PDB entry 7EVM | electron microscopy, 2.50 A resolution | chains B and G of the 5 polymer chains in the assembly

Chain B:
Name: Guanine nucleotide-binding protein G(I)/G(S)/G(T) subunit beta-1
Organism: Rattus norvegicus
UniProt: P54311 (GBB1_RAT); residues 2-340 here = UniProt positions 2-340
Amino-acid sequence (345 residues; numbered -4 to 340; the number before each row is that of its first residue; numbers below 1 keep their minus sign (Met-4 is residue -4)):
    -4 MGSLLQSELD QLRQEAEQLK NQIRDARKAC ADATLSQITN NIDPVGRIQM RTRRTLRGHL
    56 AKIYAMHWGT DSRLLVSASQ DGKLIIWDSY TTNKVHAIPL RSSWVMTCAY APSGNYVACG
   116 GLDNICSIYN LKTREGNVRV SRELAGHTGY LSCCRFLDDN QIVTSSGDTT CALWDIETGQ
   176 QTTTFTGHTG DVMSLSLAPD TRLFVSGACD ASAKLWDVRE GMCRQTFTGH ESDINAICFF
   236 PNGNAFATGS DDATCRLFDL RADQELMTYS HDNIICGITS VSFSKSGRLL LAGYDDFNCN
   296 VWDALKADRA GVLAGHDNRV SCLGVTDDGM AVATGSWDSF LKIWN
Not modelled in the structure: -4 to 2
Differences from the reference sequence: initiating methionine (-4); expression tag (-3 to 1)
UniProt features mapped onto this chain:
  - modified residue: Ser2 (N-acetylserine), His266 (Phosphohistidine)

Chain G:
Name: Guanine nucleotide-binding protein G(I)/G(S)/G(O) subunit gamma-2
Organism: Bos taurus
UniProt: P63212 (GBG2_BOVIN); numbering as in UniProt (aligned over 2-71)
Amino-acid sequence (70 residues; row label = number of the first residue in the row):
     2 ASNNTASIAQ ARKLVEQLKM EANIDRIKVS KAAADLMAYC EAHAKEDPLL TPVPASENPF
    62 REKKFFCAIL
Not modelled in the structure: 2-6, 63-71
UniProt features mapped onto this chain:
  - modified residue: Ala2 (N-acetylalanine), Cys68 (Cysteine methyl ester)
  - lipidation: Cys68 (S-geranylgeranyl cysteine)

How chain B and chain G interact:
Contacting residue pairs (94):
  Glu3(B) with Ile9(G)
  Leu4(B) with Ser8(G)
  Leu7(B) with Ala12(G), hydrophobic; Arg13(G); Val16(G), hydrophobic
  Glu10(B) with Val16(G)
  Ala11(B) with Leu15(G), hydrophobic; Val16(G), hydrophobic; Leu19(G)
  Leu14(B) with Leu19(G); Lys20(G); Ala23(G), hydrophobic
  Gln17(B) with Ala23(G)
  Ile18(B) with Leu19(G); Glu22(G); Ala23(G), hydrophobic; Arg27(G), hydrogen bond (backbone-side chain)
  Ala21(B) with Arg27(G)
  Arg22(B) with Glu22(G), salt bridge; Arg27(G)
  Ala24(B) with Lys29(G)
  Cys25(B) with Arg27(G); Ile28(G); Lys29(G); Val30(G), hydrogen bond (backbone-backbone)
  Ala26(B) with Val30(G), hydrophobic
  Asp27(B) with Lys29(G), salt bridge; Val30(G); Ser31(G), hydrogen bond (side chain-backbone)
  Ala28(B) with Val30(G)
  Leu30(B) with Ala34(G), hydrophobic
  Ile33(B) with Ser31(G); Ala34(G), hydrophobic
  Val40(B) with Leu51(G), hydrophobic
  Ile43(B) with Leu50(G)
  Met45(B) with Leu50(G), hydrophobic
  Arg48(B) with Asn59(G); Phe61(G)
  Arg49(B) with Pro60(G), hydrogen bond (side chain-backbone); Phe61(G), hydrogen bond (side chain-backbone); Arg62(G)
  Ser84(B) with Phe61(G)
  Tyr85(B) with Pro60(G); Phe61(G), hydrophobic
  Met217(B) with Met21(G), hydrophobic
  Cys218(B) with Gln18(G)
  Gln220(B) with Glu22(G); Ile25(G)
  Thr221(B) with Glu22(G)
  Phe235(B) with Leu37(G), hydrophobic; Tyr40(G), hydrophobic; Cys41(G), hydrophobic
  Pro236(B) with Tyr40(G)
  Asn237(B) with Asp36(G); Tyr40(G)
  Ala240(B) with Leu37(G), hydrophobic
  Leu252(B) with Leu37(G), hydrophobic
  Asp254(B) with Ala33(G)
  Arg256(B) with Arg27(G); Ile28(G), hydrogen bond (backbone-backbone); Lys32(G)
  Ala257(B) with Ile28(G)
  Asp258(B) with Glu22(G); Ile25(G); Arg27(G), salt bridge
  Leu261(B) with Val30(G), hydrophobic; Leu37(G), hydrophobic
  Ser279(B) with Asp48(G), hydrogen bond; Leu50(G)
  Lys280(B) with Tyr40(G); Glu47(G), salt bridge; Asp48(G)
  Ser281(B) with Tyr40(G); Cys41(G), hydrogen bond (side chain-backbone); His44(G); Ala45(G); Asp48(G), hydrogen bond (backbone-side chain)
  Gly282(B) with Cys41(G), hydrogen bond (backbone-side chain)
  Arg283(B) with Cys41(G); Leu51(G)
  Leu284(B) with Leu50(G); Leu51(G), hydrophobic
  Leu300(B) with Met38(G), hydrophobic; Cys41(G), hydrophobic
  Asp323(B) with Pro49(G)
  Gly324(B) with Pro49(G); Leu50(G)
  Met325(B) with Pro49(G), hydrophobic; Pro60(G)
  Ala326(B) with Phe61(G), hydrophobic
  Val327(B) with Leu50(G), hydrophobic
  Ile338(B) with Phe61(G), hydrophobic
  Asn340(B) with Asn59(G), hydrogen bond; Phe61(G)
Also at the interface, not in a pair above, chain B (59 interface residues in all): Ile37, Trp63, Ser67, Arg219, Asn239, Leu286, Val320
Also at the interface, not in a pair above, chain G (39 interface residues in all): Val54, Glu58

Summary:
59 residues of chain B and 39 residues of chain G are in contact, with 11 hydrogen bonds and 4 salt bridges.
Among the polar pairs are Arg22(B)-Glu22(G), Asp27(B)-Lys29(G) and Asp258(B)-Arg27(G).
Chain B is Guanine nucleotide-binding protein G(I)/G(S)/G(T) subunit beta-1 (Rattus norvegicus) and chain G is
Guanine nucleotide-binding protein G(I)/G(S)/G(O) subunit gamma-2 (Bos taurus); the structure, Cryo-EM
structure of the compound 2-bound human GLP-1 receptor-Gs complex, was determined by electron microscopy,
deposited together with 7DUR, 7DUQ and 7E14.
